PDB entry 5X2S | X-ray diffraction, 2.39 A resolution | chains A and D of the 4 polymer chains in the assembly

Chain A:
Protein: Hemoglobin subunit alpha
From: Homo sapiens
UniProt: P69905 (HBA_HUMAN); residues 1-141 here correspond to UniProt positions 2-142 (UniProt number = residue number + 1)
Chain sequence (141 residues; each row starts with the number of its first residue):
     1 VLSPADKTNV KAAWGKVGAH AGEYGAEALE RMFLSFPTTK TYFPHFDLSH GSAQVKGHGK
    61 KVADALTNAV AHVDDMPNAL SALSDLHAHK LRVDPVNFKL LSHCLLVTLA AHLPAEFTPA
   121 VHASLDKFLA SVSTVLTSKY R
Disordered / not traced: 1
Metal / ion sites: protoporphyrin IX containing ni(II) Ni near His87 (its only coordinating residue here)
Small-molecule neighbours: protoporphyrin IX containing ni(II) (HNI): Met32, Thr39, Tyr42, Phe43, His45, Phe46, His58, Lys61, Val62, Ala65, Leu66, Leu83, Leu86, His87, Leu91, Val93, Asn97, Phe98, Leu101, Leu129, Val132, Leu136
Curated features (UniProtKB/Swiss-Prot):
  - binding site (O2): His58
  - binding site (heme b): His87
  - site: Thr8, Asn9 (Microbial infection: Cleavage), Lys11 (Not glycated), Ala13, Trp14 (Microbial infection: Cleavage), Tyr24, Gly25 (Microbial infection: Cleavage), Leu29, Glu30 (Microbial infection: Cleavage), His45, Phe46 (Microbial infection: Cleavage), Asp47, Leu48 (Microbial infection: Cleavage), Ser52, Ala53 (Microbial infection: Cleavage), Val55, Lys56 (Microbial infection: Cleavage), Lys56 (Not glycated), Gly59, Lys60 (Microbial infection: Cleavage), Lys60 (Not glycated), Lys90 (Not glycated), Leu91, Arg92 (Microbial infection: Cleavage), Lys99 (Not glycated), Leu106, Val107 (Microbial infection: Cleavage), Thr108, Leu109 (Microbial infection: Cleavage), Val121, His122 (Microbial infection: Cleavage), Ser133, Thr134 (Microbial infection: Cleavage)
  - modified residue: Ser3 (Phosphoserine), Lys7 (N6-succinyllysine), Thr8 (Phosphothreonine), Lys11 (N6-succinyllysine), Lys16 (N6-acetyllysine), Tyr24 (Phosphotyrosine), Ser35 (Phosphoserine), Lys40 (N6-succinyllysine), Ser49 (Phosphoserine), Ser102 (Phosphoserine), Thr108 (Phosphothreonine), Ser124 (Phosphoserine), Ser131 (Phosphoserine), Thr134 (Phosphothreonine), Thr137 (Phosphothreonine), Ser138 (Phosphoserine)
  - glycosylation (N-linked (Glc) (glycation) lysine): Lys7, Lys16, Lys40, Lys61

Chain D:
Protein: Hemoglobin subunit beta
From: Homo sapiens
UniProt: P68871 (HBB_HUMAN); residues 1-146 here correspond to UniProt positions 2-147 (UniProt number = residue number + 1)
Chain sequence (146 residues; row label = number of the first residue in the row):
     1 VHLTPEEKSA VTALWGKVNV DEVGGEALGR LLVVYPWTQR FFESFGDLST PDAVMGNPKV
    61 KAHGKKVLGA FSDGLAHLDN LKGTFATLSE LHCDKLHVDP ENFRLLGNVL VCVLAHHFGK
   121 EFTPPVQAAY QKVVAGVANA LAHKYH
Disordered / not traced: 1
Metal / ion sites: protoporphyrin IX containing ni(II) Ni near His92 (its only coordinating residue here)
Small-molecule neighbours: protoporphyrin IX containing ni(II) (HNI): Leu31, Thr38, Phe41, Phe42, His63, Lys66, Val67, Ala70, Phe71, Phe85, Leu88, Leu91, His92, Leu96, Val98, Asn102, Phe103, Leu106, Leu141
Curated features (UniProtKB/Swiss-Prot):
  - binding site ((2R)-2,3-bisphosphoglycerate): Val1, His2, Lys82, His143
  - binding site (heme b): His63, His92
  - site: Glu7, Lys8 (Microbial infection: Cleavage), Gly25, Glu26 (Microbial infection: Cleavage), Gly29, Arg30 (Microbial infection: Cleavage), Tyr35, Pro36 (Microbial infection: Cleavage), Trp37, Thr38 (Microbial infection: Cleavage), Phe45, Gly46 (Microbial infection: Cleavage), Asp52, Ala53 (Microbial infection: Cleavage), Gly56, Asn57 (Microbial infection: Cleavage), Lys59 (Not glycated), Phe71, Ser72 (Microbial infection: Cleavage), Gly74, Leu75 (Microbial infection: Cleavage), Lys82 (Not glycated), Thr84, Phe85 (Microbial infection: Cleavage), His92, Cys93 (Microbial infection: Cleavage), Lys95 (Not glycated), Arg104, Leu105 (Microbial infection: Cleavage), Leu110, Val111 (Microbial infection: Cleavage), Gly119, Lys120 (Microbial infection: Cleavage), Phe122, Thr123 (Microbial infection: Cleavage), Ala128, Ala129 (Microbial infection: Cleavage) and 2 more in UniProt
  - modified residue: Val1 (N-acetylvaline), Ser9 (Phosphoserine), Thr12 (Phosphothreonine), Ser44 (Phosphoserine), Thr50 (Phosphothreonine), Lys59 (N6-acetyllysine), Lys82 (N6-acetyllysine), Thr87 (Phosphothreonine), Cys93 (S-nitrosocysteine), Lys144 (N6-acetyllysine)
  - glycosylation: Val1 (N-linked (Glc) (glycation) valine), Lys8 (N-linked (Glc) (glycation) lysine), Lys17 (N-linked (Glc) (glycation) lysine), Lys66 (N-linked (Glc) (glycation) lysine), Lys120 (N-linked (Glc) (glycation) lysine), Lys144 (N-linked (Glc) (glycation) lysine)

Chain A / chain D interface:
Contacting residue pairs (20):
  Thr38(A) - His97(D)
  Thr41(A) - Arg40(D)  hydrogen bond (backbone-side chain)
  Tyr42(A) - Arg40(D)
  Leu91(A) - Arg40(D)
  Arg92(A) - Pro36(D)
  Arg92(A) - Trp37(D)
  Arg92(A) - Arg40(D)
  Arg92(A) - Glu43(D)  salt bridge
  Val93(A) - Trp37(D)
  Asp94(A) - Trp37(D)
  Asp94(A) - Asp99(D)
  Asp94(A) - Asn102(D)  hydrogen bond
  Pro95(A) - Trp37(D)
  Val96(A) - Asp99(D)
  Tyr140(A) - Pro36(D)  hydrophobic
  Tyr140(A) - Trp37(D)  hydrophobic
  Arg141(A) - Val33(D)
  Arg141(A) - Pro36(D)
  Arg141(A) - Gln39(D)  hydrogen bond (backbone-side chain)
  Arg141(A) - Ser49(D)
Other interface residues (no listed pair), chain D (11 interface residues in all): Glu101

Summary:
The chain A/chain D interface involves 11 residues from each chain; the contacts include 3 hydrogen bonds and
1 salt bridge. Polar contacts include Arg92(A)-Glu43(D), Thr41(A)-Arg40(D) and Asp94(A)-Asn102(D). Chain A
binds protoporphyrin IX containing ni(II). Bound to chain D: protoporphyrin IX containing ni(II).
Chain A is Hemoglobin subunit alpha and chain D is Hemoglobin subunit beta, both from Homo sapiens; the
structure, Direct Observation of Conformational Population Shifts in Hemoglobin: Crystal Structure of
Half-Liganded Hemoglobin after Adding 4 ..., was determined by X-ray diffraction, deposited together with
5X2U, 5X2R and 5X2T.
